PDB entry 1P3F | X-ray diffraction, 2.90 A resolution | chains E and F of the 10 polymer chains in the assembly

Chain E:
Name: Histone H3
Organism: Xenopus laevis
UniProt: Q7ZT64 (Q7ZT64_9ZZZZ); residues 601-735 here correspond to UniProt positions 2-136 (UniProt number = residue number - 599)
Chain sequence (135 residues; row label = number of the first residue in the row):
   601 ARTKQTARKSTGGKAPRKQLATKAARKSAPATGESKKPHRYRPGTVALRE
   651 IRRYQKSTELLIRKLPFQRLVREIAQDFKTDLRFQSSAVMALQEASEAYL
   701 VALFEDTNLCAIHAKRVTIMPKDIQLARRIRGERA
Not modelled in the structure: 601-636
Differences from the reference sequence: conflict Glu634 (Gly35 in Q7ZT64), Ser635 (Val36 in Q7ZT64), Ala702 (Gly103 in Q7ZT64)

Chain F:
Name: Histone H4
Organism: Xenopus laevis
UniProt: P62799 (H4_XENLA); residues 201-302 here correspond to UniProt positions 1-102 (UniProt number = residue number - 200)
Chain sequence (102 residues; numbered 201 to 302; the number before each row is that of its first residue):
   201 SGRGKGGKGLGKGGAKRHRKVLRDNIQGITKPAIRRLARRGGVKCISGLI
   251 YEETRGVLKVFLENVIRDAVTYTEHAKRKTVTAMDVVYALKRQGRTLYGF
   301 GG
Not modelled in the structure: 201-220
Differences from the reference sequence: conflict Cys245 (Arg46 in P62799)

Interface between chain E and chain F:
Residue-residue contacts - 99 pairs, chain E then chain F:
  Ala647(E) - Arg239(F)
  Ala647(E) - Lys244(F)
  Leu648(E) - Lys244(F)
  Glu650(E) - Arg235(F)
  Glu650(E) - Arg239(F)  salt bridge
  Ile651(E) - Arg239(F)
  Ile651(E) - Gly242(F)
  Ile651(E) - Val243(F)
  Ile651(E) - Lys244(F)
  Tyr654(E) - Arg236(F)
  Tyr654(E) - Arg239(F)
  Tyr654(E) - Arg240(F)  hydrogen bond (backbone-side chain)
  Gln655(E) - Arg239(F)
  Gln655(E) - Arg240(F)  hydrogen bond (side chain-backbone)
  Gln655(E) - Gly242(F)
  Ser657(E) - Arg240(F)  hydrogen bond (backbone-side chain)
  Thr658(E) - Arg240(F)
  Glu659(E) - Arg240(F)  salt bridge
  Leu661(E) - Ala233(F)
  Leu661(E) - Arg236(F)  hydrogen bond (backbone-side chain)
  Leu661(E) - Leu237(F)
  Leu661(E) - Arg240(F)
  Ile662(E) - Ile229(F)  hydrophobic
  Ile662(E) - Leu237(F)  hydrophobic
  Pro666(E) - Gly228(F)
  Arg669(E) - Asn225(F)  hydrogen bond
  Leu670(E) - Asn225(F)
  Leu670(E) - Ile229(F)  hydrophobic
  Leu670(E) - Leu262(F)  hydrophobic
  Arg672(E) - Leu222(F)
  Glu673(E) - Leu222(F)
  Glu673(E) - Arg223(F)  hydrogen bond (side chain-backbone)
  Glu673(E) - Asp224(F)  hydrogen bond (side chain-backbone)
  Glu673(E) - Asn225(F)  hydrogen bond
  Ile674(E) - Leu262(F)  hydrophobic
  Ile674(E) - Glu263(F)
  Gln676(E) - Leu222(F)
  Phe678(E) - Glu263(F)
  Phe678(E) - Arg267(F)
  Lys679(E) - Glu274(F)
  Leu682(E) - Val270(F)  hydrophobic
  Leu682(E) - Lys279(F)
  Arg683(E) - Lys279(F)  hydrogen bond (backbone-backbone)
  Arg683(E) - Thr280(F)
  Arg683(E) - Val281(F)  hydrogen bond (backbone-backbone)
  Phe684(E) - Val281(F)  hydrophobic
  Gln685(E) - Val281(F)  hydrogen bond (backbone-backbone)
  Gln685(E) - Thr282(F)
  Gln685(E) - Ala283(F)  hydrogen bond (side chain-backbone)
  Ser687(E) - Ala283(F)
  Ser687(E) - Phe300(F)
  Ala688(E) - Val281(F)
  Ala688(E) - Thr282(F)
  Ala688(E) - Ala283(F)  hydrophobic
  Met690(E) - Phe300(F)  hydrophobic
  Ala691(E) - Val286(F)  hydrophobic
  Ala691(E) - Leu297(F)
  Ala691(E) - Phe300(F)
  Leu692(E) - Val265(F)  hydrophobic
  Leu692(E) - Val286(F)  hydrophobic
  Glu694(E) - Phe300(F)
  Ala695(E) - Phe261(F)
  Ala695(E) - Leu290(F)  hydrophobic
  Ser696(E) - Leu258(F)
  Ser696(E) - Phe261(F)
  Ser696(E) - Leu262(F)
  Glu697(E) - Leu237(F)
  Ala698(E) - Arg295(F)
  Tyr699(E) - Val257(F)  hydrophobic
  Tyr699(E) - Phe261(F)  hydrophobic
  Tyr699(E) - Arg295(F)
  Leu700(E) - Leu237(F)  hydrophobic
  Leu700(E) - Leu258(F)  hydrophobic
  Val701(E) - Leu237(F)  hydrophobic
  Val701(E) - Arg240(F)
  Val701(E) - Gly241(F)
  Leu703(E) - Val257(F)  hydrophobic
  Phe704(E) - Ile234(F)  hydrophobic
  Phe704(E) - Leu237(F)
  Phe704(E) - Ala238(F)  hydrophobic
  Phe704(E) - Thr254(F)
  Glu705(E) - Gly241(F)
  Asn708(E) - Gly242(F)  hydrogen bond (side chain-backbone)
  Asn708(E) - Val243(F)
  Val717(E) - Cys245(F)  hydrogen bond (backbone-backbone)
  Thr718(E) - Cys245(F)
  Thr718(E) - Ile246(F)
  Thr718(E) - Ser247(F)
  Ile719(E) - Val243(F)  hydrophobic
  Ile719(E) - Cys245(F)  hydrogen bond (backbone-backbone)
  Ile719(E) - Ser247(F)  hydrogen bond (backbone-backbone)
  Ile719(E) - Ile250(F)  hydrophobic
  Met720(E) - Ile250(F)
  Pro721(E) - Leu249(F)
  Pro721(E) - Glu253(F)
  Ile724(E) - Ile250(F)  hydrophobic
  Ile724(E) - Thr254(F)
  Gln725(E) - Glu253(F)  hydrogen bond
  Arg728(E) - Val257(F)
Interface residues without a listed pair, chain E (55 interface residues in all): Gly644, Phe667, Val671, Ala675, Asp677, Asp681
Interface residues without a listed pair, chain F (46 interface residues in all): Ile226, Ile266

Summary:
55 residues of chain E face 46 of chain F across their interface, with 17 hydrogen bonds and 2 salt bridges.
Among the polar pairs are Glu650(E)-Arg239(F), Glu659(E)-Arg240(F) and Tyr654(E)-Arg240(F).
Here chain E is Histone H3 and chain F is Histone H4, both from Xenopus laevis. Entry 1P3F (Crystallographic
Studies of Nucleosome Core Particles containing Histone 'Sin' Mutants) was determined by X-ray diffraction
together with 1P34, 1P3A, 1P3B, 1P3G, 1P3I, 1P3K and 4 further entries from the same study.
